4YC2 - chains G and L of the 3 polymer chains in the assembly; structure by X-ray diffraction, 3.02 A resolution.

# Chain G
Name: The stabilized inner domain of clade A/E HIV-1 gp120 from E. coli
From: Human immunodeficiency virus 1
Notes: engineered mutation(s): V65C, S115C
Amino-acid sequence (156 residues; row label = number of the first residue in the row; note: 297 numbers in that range are skipped by the numbering (no residue carries them; nothing is unmodelled there)):
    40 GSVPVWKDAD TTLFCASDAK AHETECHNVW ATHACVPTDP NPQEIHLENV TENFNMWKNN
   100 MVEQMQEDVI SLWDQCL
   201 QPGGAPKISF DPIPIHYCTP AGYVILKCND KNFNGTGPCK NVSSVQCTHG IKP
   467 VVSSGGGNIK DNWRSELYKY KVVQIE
Not modelled in the structure: 40-44, 201-209, 467-474, 492
Disulfides: Cys-54/Cys-74, Cys-65/Cys-115, Cys-218/Cys-247, Cys-228/Cys-239

# Chain L
Name: The antibody A32 Fab light chain.
From: Homo sapiens
Notes: antibody fragment or engineered binder
Amino-acid sequence (210 residues; each row starts with the number of its first residue; a row labelled like 27A-27C holds insertion residues (27A, then the next letters in order)):
     4 VLTQPPSASG SPGQSVTISC TGTS
27A-27C SDV
    28 GGYNYVSWYQ HHPGKAPKLI ISEVNNRPSG VPDRFSGSKS GNTASLTVSG LQAEDEAEYY
    88 CSSYTDIH
   95A N
    96 FVFGGGTKLT V
  106A L
   107 GQPKAAPSVT LFPPSSEELQ ANKATLVCLI SDFYPGAVTV AWKADSSPVK AGVETTTPSK
   167 QSNNKYAASS YLSLTPEQWK SHRSYSCQVT HEGSTVEKTV AP
Disulfides: Cys-23/Cys-88, Cys-134/Cys-193

# How chain G and chain L interact
Contacting residue pairs (8):
  Ala-60(G) / Ile-94(L)
  Thr-71(G) / His-95(L)
  His-72(G) / Tyr-30(L)  hydrogen bond
  His-72(G) / Tyr-32(L)  hydrogen bond (backbone-side chain)
  His-72(G) / Tyr-91(L)  hydrogen bond
  His-72(G) / Asp-93(L)
  His-72(G) / Ile-94(L)
  Asp-113(G) / Asn-31(L)  hydrogen bond
Interface residues without a listed pair, chain G (6 interface residues in all): Ala-73, Gln-114
Interface residues without a listed pair, chain L (8 interface residues in all): Gly-29

# Overview
6 residues of chain G face 8 of chain L across their interface, with 4 hydrogen bonds. Polar contacts include
His-72(G)/Tyr-30(L), His-72(G)/Tyr-32(L) and His-72(G)/Tyr-91(L).
Here chain G is the stabilized inner domain of clade A/E HIV-1 gp120 from E. coli (Human immunodeficiency
virus 1) and chain L is the antibody A32 Fab light chain. (Homo sapiens). Entry 4YC2 (Crystal structure of the
stabilized inner domain of clade A/E HIV-1 gp120 from E. coli in ...) was determined by X-ray diffraction
together with 5FCU and 4YBL from the same study.
